Entry 3F7H (X-ray diffraction, 1.80 A resolution); this record covers chain A.

== Chain A ==
Name: Baculoviral IAP repeat-containing protein 7
Organism: Homo sapiens
Notes: fragment: ml-iap residues 63-172
UniProtKB: Q6R308 (Q6R308_HUMAN); numbering as in UniProt (aligned over 63-172)
Sequence (133 residues; each row starts with the number of its first residue):
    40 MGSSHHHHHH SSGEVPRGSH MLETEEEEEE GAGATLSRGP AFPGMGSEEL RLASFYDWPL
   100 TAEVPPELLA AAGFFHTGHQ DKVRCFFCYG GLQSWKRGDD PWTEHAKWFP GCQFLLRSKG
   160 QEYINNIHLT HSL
Not modelled in the structure: 40-77, 168-172
Differences from the reference sequence: expression tag (40-62); engineered mutation G150 (Ser in Q6R308), Q160 (Arg in Q6R308), E161 (Asp in Q6R308), Y162 (Phe in Q6R308), I163 (Val in Q6R308), N164 (His in Q6R308), N165 (Ser in Q6R308), I166 (Val in Q6R308), H167 (Gln in Q6R308), L168 (Glu in Q6R308), L172 (Gln in Q6R308)
Ion coordination: Zn2+: C124, C127, H144, C151
Ligand contacts: peptidomimetic (419; N-[(3aR,6S,6aS)-1-(N-methyl-L-alanyl-3-methyl-L-valyl)octahydrocyclopenta[b]pyrrol-6-yl]-2,2-diphenylacetamide): T116, K121, V122, R123, G130, L131, Q132, S133, W134, K135, D138, E143, W147

== In short ==
Bound to chain A: peptidomimetic. C124, C127, H144 and C151 coordinate Zn2+.
Chain A is Baculoviral IAP repeat-containing protein 7 (Homo sapiens); the structure, Structure of an
ML-IAP/XIAP chimera bound to a peptidomimetic, was determined by X-ray diffraction together with 3F7G and 3F7I
from the same study.
